7WMJ - chains A and B; structure by X-ray diffraction, 2.81 A resolution.

# Chain A
Name: Isoform Beta-2 of Thyroid hormone receptor beta
Source organism: Homo sapiens
UniProt: P10828 (THB_HUMAN), isoform P10828-2; residues 202-461 here correspond to UniProt positions 217-476 (UniProt number = residue number + 15)
Amino-acid sequence (260 residues; row label = number of the first residue in the row):
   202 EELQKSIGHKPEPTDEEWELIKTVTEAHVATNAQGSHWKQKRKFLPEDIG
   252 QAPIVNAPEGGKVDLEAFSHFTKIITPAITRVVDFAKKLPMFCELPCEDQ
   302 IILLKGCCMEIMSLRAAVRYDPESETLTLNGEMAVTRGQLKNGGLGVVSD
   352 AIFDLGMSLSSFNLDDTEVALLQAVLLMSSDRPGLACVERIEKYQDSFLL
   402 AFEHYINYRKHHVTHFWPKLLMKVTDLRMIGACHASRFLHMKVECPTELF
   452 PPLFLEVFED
Disordered / not traced: 202-210, 237, 248-264, 444-445, 460-461
Disulfide bonds: C434 forms a disulfide with the same residue of a neighbouring copy of this chain
Small-molecule neighbours: 9IL (2-[[7-[2,6-dimethyl-4-(phenylcarbonyl)phenoxy]-1-methoxy-4-oxidanyl-isoquinolin-3-yl]carbonylamino]ethanoic acid): N233, A234, F269, F272, I275, I276, A279, R282, M310, M313, S314, R316, A317, R320, T329, L330, N331, G332, G344, G345, L346, I353, H435, R438, F439, M442, F451, F455

# Chain B
Name: Nuclear receptor coactivator 2
Source organism: Homo sapiens
UniProt: Q15596 (NCOA2_HUMAN); numbering as in UniProt (aligned over 741-751)
Amino-acid sequence (11 residues; numbered 741 to 751; the number before each row is that of its first residue):
   741 ENALLRYLLDK

# Chain A / chain B interface
Residue-residue contacts - 20 pairs, chain A then chain B:
  K288(A) - L748(B)  hydrogen bond (side chain-backbone)
  K288(A) - L749(B)
  F293(A) - L749(B)  hydrophobic
  C298(A) - R746(B)
  C298(A) - L749(B)
  Q301(A) - L749(B)
  I302(A) - N742(B)
  I302(A) - L745(B)  hydrophobic
  I302(A) - R746(B)
  I302(A) - L749(B)  hydrophobic
  L305(A) - L749(B)  hydrophobic
  K306(A) - N742(B)
  K306(A) - L745(B)
  L454(A) - L744(B)  hydrophobic
  L454(A) - L745(B)  hydrophobic
  L454(A) - L748(B)  hydrophobic
  E457(A) - N742(B)
  E457(A) - A743(B)  hydrogen bond (side chain-backbone)
  E457(A) - L744(B)  hydrogen bond (side chain-backbone)
  E457(A) - L745(B)  hydrogen bond (side chain-backbone)
Interface residues without a listed pair, chain A (13 interface residues in all): T281, V284, P453, V458
Interface residues without a listed pair, chain B (9 interface residues in all): D750, K751

# Overview
The interface between chain A and chain B involves 13 residues on one side and 9 on the other, with 4 hydrogen
bonds. Polar contacts include K288(A)-L748(B), E457(A)-A743(B) and E457(A)-L744(B). Bound to chain A: compound
9IL.
Here chain A is Isoform Beta-2 of Thyroid hormone receptor beta and chain B is Nuclear receptor coactivator 2,
both from Homo sapiens. Entry 7WMJ (A novel chemical derivative(71) of THRB agonist) was determined by X-ray
diffraction, deposited together with 7WLX, 7WMG, 7WMH, 7WML, 7WMN and 7WMO.
